7P9E - chains A and B; structure by X-ray diffraction, 2.36 A resolution.

Chain A (and B):
Molecule: Thioredoxin reductase
From: Chlamydomonas reinhardtii
Notes: EC 1.8.1.9; chain B of this document is another copy of the same molecule, construct and numbering; everything in this record applies to it too
Reference sequence: A0A2K3E888 (A0A2K3E888_CHLRE); residues 2-474 here correspond to UniProt positions 64-536 (UniProt number = residue number + 62)
Chain sequence (487 residues; row label = number of the first residue in the row):
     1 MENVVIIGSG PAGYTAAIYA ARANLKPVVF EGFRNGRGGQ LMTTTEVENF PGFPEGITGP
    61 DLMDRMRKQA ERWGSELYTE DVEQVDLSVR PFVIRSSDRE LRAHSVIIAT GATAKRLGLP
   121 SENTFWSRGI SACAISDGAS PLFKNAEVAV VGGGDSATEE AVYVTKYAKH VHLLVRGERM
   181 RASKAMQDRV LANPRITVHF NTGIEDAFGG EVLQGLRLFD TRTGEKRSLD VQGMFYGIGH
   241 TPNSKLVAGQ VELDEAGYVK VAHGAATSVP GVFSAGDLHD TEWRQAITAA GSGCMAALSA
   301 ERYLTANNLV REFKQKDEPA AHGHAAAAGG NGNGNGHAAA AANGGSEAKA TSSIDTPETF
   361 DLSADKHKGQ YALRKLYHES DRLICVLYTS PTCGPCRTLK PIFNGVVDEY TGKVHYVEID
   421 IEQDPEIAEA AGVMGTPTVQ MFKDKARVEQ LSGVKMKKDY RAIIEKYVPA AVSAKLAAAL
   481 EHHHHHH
Unresolved in the structure: 316-487 (chain B: 317-487)
Differences from the reference sequence: initiating methionine (1); engineered mutation Ser136 (Cys198 in A0A2K3E888); expression tag (475-487)
Residues lining bound ligands: FAD (flavin-adenine dinucleotide): Ile7, Gly8, Ser9, Gly10, Pro11, Ala12, Gly13, Phe30, Glu31, Gly32, Asn35, Gly36, Arg37, Gly38, Gly39, Gln40, Leu41, Thr43, Thr44, Glu46, Val47, Glu48, Asn49, Glu80, Asp81, Val82, Ala109, Thr110, Gly111, Ala112, Ala114, Trp126, Ala132, Cys133, Ser136, Asp137, Leu246, Ala275, Gly276, Asp277, Leu278, Arg284, Gln285, Ala286, Ile287, Ala289

How chain A and chain B interact:
Residue-residue contacts (116; chain A residue first):
  Thr15(A) - Pro51(B)
  Ile18(A) - Asn49(B)
  Ile18(A) - Pro51(B)  hydrophobic
  Tyr19(A) - Asn49(B)  hydrogen bond
  Tyr19(A) - Gln285(B)  hydrogen bond
  Tyr19(A) - Ile287(B)
  Arg22(A) - Glu48(B)
  Arg22(A) - Asn49(B)
  Arg22(A) - Ile135(B)  hydrogen bond (side chain-backbone)
  Arg22(A) - Ser136(B)  hydrogen bond (side chain-backbone)
  Arg22(A) - Ala139(B)
  Arg22(A) - Tyr167(B)  hydrogen bond (backbone-side chain)
  Ala23(A) - Tyr163(B)
  Ala23(A) - Lys166(B)
  Ala23(A) - Tyr167(B)
  Asn24(A) - Lys166(B)  hydrogen bond (side chain-backbone)
  Asn24(A) - Tyr167(B)
  Glu48(A) - Arg22(B)
  Glu48(A) - Gln69(B)  hydrogen bond (backbone-side chain)
  Glu48(A) - Arg72(B)  salt bridge
  Glu48(A) - Trp73(B)
  Asn49(A) - Ile18(B)
  Asn49(A) - Tyr19(B)  hydrogen bond
  Asn49(A) - Arg22(B)
  Phe50(A) - Pro51(B)
  Phe50(A) - Gln69(B)  hydrogen bond (backbone-side chain)
  Pro51(A) - Thr15(B)
  Pro51(A) - Phe50(B)
  Pro51(A) - Met66(B)  hydrophobic
  Pro51(A) - Gln69(B)
  Pro51(A) - Ala290(B)  hydrophobic
  Gly52(A) - Phe53(B)
  Gly52(A) - Arg65(B)  hydrogen bond (backbone-side chain)
  Gly52(A) - Met66(B)
  Gly52(A) - Gln69(B)  hydrogen bond (backbone-side chain)
  Phe53(A) - Gly52(B)
  Phe53(A) - Phe53(B)  hydrophobic
  Phe53(A) - Arg65(B)
  Phe53(A) - Gln69(B)  hydrogen bond (backbone-side chain)
  Pro54(A) - Arg65(B)
  Pro54(A) - Gln69(B)
  Pro54(A) - Arg72(B)  hydrogen bond (backbone-side chain)
  Glu55(A) - Arg72(B)
  Gly56(A) - Arg72(B)
  Arg65(A) - Gly52(B)  hydrogen bond (side chain-backbone)
  Arg65(A) - Phe53(B)
  Arg65(A) - Pro54(B)
  Met66(A) - Pro51(B)  hydrophobic
  Met66(A) - Gly52(B)
  Lys68(A) - Pro54(B)
  Gln69(A) - Glu48(B)  hydrogen bond (side chain-backbone)
  Gln69(A) - Phe50(B)  hydrogen bond (side chain-backbone)
  Gln69(A) - Pro51(B)
  Gln69(A) - Gly52(B)  hydrogen bond (side chain-backbone)
  Gln69(A) - Phe53(B)  hydrogen bond (side chain-backbone)
  Gln69(A) - Pro54(B)
  Arg72(A) - Glu48(B)  salt bridge
  Arg72(A) - Pro54(B)  hydrogen bond (side chain-backbone)
  Arg72(A) - Glu55(B)
  Arg72(A) - Gly56(B)
  Trp73(A) - Glu48(B)
  Ile135(A) - Tyr19(B)  hydrophobic
  Ile135(A) - Arg22(B)  hydrogen bond (backbone-side chain)
  Ile135(A) - Arg302(B)
  Ser136(A) - Arg22(B)  hydrogen bond (backbone-side chain)
  Ala139(A) - Arg22(B)
  Lys144(A) - Gln315(B)  hydrogen bond (side chain-backbone)
  Tyr163(A) - Ala23(B)
  Tyr163(A) - Glu301(B)
  Lys166(A) - Ala23(B)  hydrogen bond (side chain-backbone)
  Lys166(A) - Asn24(B)  hydrogen bond (backbone-side chain)
  Lys166(A) - Glu301(B)  salt bridge
  Lys166(A) - Lys314(B)  hydrogen bond (backbone-side chain)
  Tyr167(A) - Arg22(B)  hydrogen bond (side chain-backbone)
  Tyr167(A) - Ala23(B)
  Tyr167(A) - Asn24(B)
  Arg189(A) - Thr305(B)  hydrogen bond (side chain-backbone)
  Arg189(A) - Ala306(B)  hydrogen bond (side chain-backbone)
  Arg195(A) - Glu312(B)  salt bridge
  Arg195(A) - Lys314(B)
  His263(A) - Trp283(B)
  Glu282(A) - Arg302(B)  hydrogen bond (backbone-side chain)
  Trp283(A) - His263(B)
  Trp283(A) - Met295(B)
  Trp283(A) - Leu298(B)  hydrophobic
  Trp283(A) - Ser299(B)
  Trp283(A) - Arg302(B)
  Gln285(A) - Tyr19(B)  hydrogen bond
  Gln285(A) - Cys294(B)
  Ile287(A) - Tyr19(B)
  Ile287(A) - Ile287(B)  hydrophobic
  Ile287(A) - Ala290(B)  hydrophobic
  Ile287(A) - Gly291(B)
  Ile287(A) - Cys294(B)  hydrophobic
  Thr288(A) - Gly291(B)
  Thr288(A) - Cys294(B)
  Ala290(A) - Ile287(B)  hydrophobic
  Gly291(A) - Ile287(B)
  Gly291(A) - Thr288(B)
  Cys294(A) - Gln285(B)
  Cys294(A) - Ile287(B)  hydrophobic
  Cys294(A) - Thr288(B)
  Met295(A) - Trp283(B)
  Leu298(A) - Ile135(B)  hydrophobic
  Leu298(A) - Trp283(B)  hydrophobic
  Ser299(A) - Trp283(B)
  Glu301(A) - Tyr163(B)
  Glu301(A) - Lys166(B)  salt bridge
  Arg302(A) - Glu282(B)  hydrogen bond (side chain-backbone)
  Arg302(A) - Trp283(B)
  Thr305(A) - Arg189(B)  hydrogen bond (backbone-side chain)
  Ala306(A) - Arg189(B)
  Asn308(A) - Arg189(B)  hydrogen bond
  Lys314(A) - Thr165(B)
  Lys314(A) - Lys166(B)  hydrogen bond (side chain-backbone)
  Lys314(A) - Arg195(B)
Interface residues without a listed pair, chain A (54 interface residues in all): Leu62, Thr165, Gly264, Val310, Glu312, Gln315
Interface residues without a listed pair, chain B (55 interface residues in all): Leu62, Lys68, Lys144, Gly264, Asn308, Val310, Lys316

Summary:
The interface between chain A and chain B involves 54 residues on one side and 55 on the other; the contacts
include 34 hydrogen bonds and 5 salt bridges. Among the polar pairs are Glu48(A)-Arg72(B), Lys166(A)-Glu301(B)
and Arg195(A)-Glu312(B). Ligands of chain A: flavin-adenine dinucleotide.
Both chains are Thioredoxin reductase (Chlamydomonas reinhardtii). Entry 7P9E (Chlamydomonas reinhardtii NADPH
Dependent Thioredoxin Reductase 1 domain CS mutant) was determined by X-ray diffraction, deposited together
with 7P9D.
